3HB9 - chains C and D of the 4 polymer chains in the assembly; structure by X-ray diffraction, 2.90 A resolution.

# Chain C (and D)
Protein: Pyruvate carboxylase
Organism: Staphylococcus aureus subsp. aureus Mu50
Notes: chain D of this document is another copy of the same molecule, construct and numbering; everything in this record applies to it too
Reference sequence: Q99UY8 (Q99UY8_STAAM); the construct lacks a stretch of the UniProt sequence and is renumbered around it, so the offset changes along the chain: 34-315 = UniProt 1-282; 317-357 = UniProt 283-323; 358-362 = UniProt 326-330; 363-513 = UniProt 332-482; 5 more segments
Chain sequence (1150 residues; each row starts with the number of its first residue; note: 5 numbers in that range are skipped by the numbering (no residue carries them; nothing is unmodelled there); a row labelled like 357A-357B holds insertion residues (357A, then the next letters in order)):
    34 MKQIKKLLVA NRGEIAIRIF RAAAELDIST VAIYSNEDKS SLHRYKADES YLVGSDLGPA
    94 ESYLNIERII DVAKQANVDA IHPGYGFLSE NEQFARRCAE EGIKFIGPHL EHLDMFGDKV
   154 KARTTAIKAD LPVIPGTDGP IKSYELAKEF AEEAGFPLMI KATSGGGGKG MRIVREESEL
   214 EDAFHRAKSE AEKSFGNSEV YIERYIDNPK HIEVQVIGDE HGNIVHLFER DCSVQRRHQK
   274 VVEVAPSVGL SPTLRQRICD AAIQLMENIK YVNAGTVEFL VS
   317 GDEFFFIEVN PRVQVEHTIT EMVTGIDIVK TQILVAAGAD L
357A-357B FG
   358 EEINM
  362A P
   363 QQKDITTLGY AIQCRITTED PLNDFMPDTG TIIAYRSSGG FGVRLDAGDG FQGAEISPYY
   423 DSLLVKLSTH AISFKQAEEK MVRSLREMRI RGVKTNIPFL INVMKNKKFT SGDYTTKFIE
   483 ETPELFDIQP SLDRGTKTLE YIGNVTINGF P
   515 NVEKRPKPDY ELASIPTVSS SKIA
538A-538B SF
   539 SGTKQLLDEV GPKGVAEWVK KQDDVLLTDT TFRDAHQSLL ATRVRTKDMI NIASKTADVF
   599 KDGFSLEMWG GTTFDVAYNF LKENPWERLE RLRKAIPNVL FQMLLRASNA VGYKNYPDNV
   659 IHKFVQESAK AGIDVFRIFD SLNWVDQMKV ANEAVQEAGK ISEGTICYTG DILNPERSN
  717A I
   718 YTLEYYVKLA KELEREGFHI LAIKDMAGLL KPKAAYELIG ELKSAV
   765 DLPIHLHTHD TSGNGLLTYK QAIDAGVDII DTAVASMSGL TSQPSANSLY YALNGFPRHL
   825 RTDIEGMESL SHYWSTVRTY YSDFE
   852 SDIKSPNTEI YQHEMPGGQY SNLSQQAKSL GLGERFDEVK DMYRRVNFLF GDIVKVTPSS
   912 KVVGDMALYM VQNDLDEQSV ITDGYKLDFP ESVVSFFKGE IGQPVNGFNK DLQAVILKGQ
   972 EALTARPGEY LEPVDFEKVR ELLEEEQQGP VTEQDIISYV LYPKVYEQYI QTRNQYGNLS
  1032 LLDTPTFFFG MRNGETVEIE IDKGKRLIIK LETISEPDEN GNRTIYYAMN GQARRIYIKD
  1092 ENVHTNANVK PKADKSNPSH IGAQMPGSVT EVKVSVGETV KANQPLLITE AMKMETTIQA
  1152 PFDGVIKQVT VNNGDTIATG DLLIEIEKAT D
Not modelled in the structure: 34-35, 1094-1139, 1148-1182 (chain D: 34-35, 169-238, 1094-1141, 1146-1182)
Differences from the reference sequence: engineered mutation Thr-610 (Ala580 in Q99UY8)
Glycans and other covalent adducts: 5-(hexahydro-2-oxo-1H-thieno[3,4-d]imidazol-6-yl)pentanal (BTI) linked to Lys-1144
Ion coordination: Mn2+ near Asp-572 (its only coordinating residue here)
Ligand contacts:
  - ADP (adenosine-5'-diphosphate): Lys-152, Ile-167, Met-192, Lys-194, Gly-198, Gly-199, Gly-200, Met-204, Glu-236, Arg-237, Tyr-238, Ile-239, Pro-242, His-244, Gln-268, His-271, Glu-311, Leu-313, Ile-323, Glu-324, Thr-478
  - BTI (5-(hexahydro-2-oxo-1H-thieno[3,4-d]imidazol-6-yl)pentanal): Tyr-503, Asn-506, Val-507, Asn-510, Gly-511, Phe-512, Pro-513, Asn-617, Phe-618, Leu-619, Lys-620, Thr-1023, Tyr-1027, Leu-1030, Phe-1038
Reported in the primary citation:
  - mutagenesis - A610T: abolished catalytic activity
  - catalytic residues: Thr-908 (proposed by the authors, not directly observed)
  - mutagenesis - A610T: abolished binding to BTI
  - disease-associated variants - A610T: abolished catalytic activity
  - mutagenesis - R644A, R644K, Y651A, Q870A (2-fold), S911A, K912T: decreased catalytic activity
  - disease-associated variants - R451C: decreased catalytic activity (citing earlier work)
  - mutagenesis - Y1077A: abolished catalytic activity (citing earlier work)

# Chain C / chain D interface
Contacting residue pairs (18):
  Asn-510(C) / Lys-1144(D)
  Gly-511(C) / Lys-1144(D)
  Phe-512(C) / Met-1143(D)
  Phe-512(C) / Lys-1144(D)
  Pro-513(C) / Met-1143(D)
  Pro-513(C) / Lys-1144(D)
  Asn-515(C) / Met-1143(D)  hydrogen bond (backbone-backbone)
  Asn-515(C) / Met-1145(D)
  Val-516(C) / Met-1143(D)
  Met-1143(C) / Phe-512(D)
  Met-1143(C) / Pro-513(D)
  Met-1143(C) / Asn-515(D)  hydrogen bond (backbone-backbone)
  Met-1143(C) / Glu-517(D)
  Lys-1144(C) / Asn-510(D)
  Lys-1144(C) / Gly-511(D)  hydrogen bond (side chain-backbone)
  Lys-1144(C) / Phe-512(D)
  Met-1145(C) / Pro-513(D)  hydrophobic
  Met-1145(C) / Asn-515(D)
Interface residues without a listed pair, chain C (10 interface residues in all): Glu-517
Interface residues without a listed pair, chain D (10 interface residues in all): Val-516

# Overview
Chain C and chain D each contribute 10 residues to their interface; the contacts include 3 hydrogen bonds.
Among the polar pairs are Lys-1144(C)/Gly-511(D) and Asn-515(C)/Met-1143(D). From the paper: the catalytic
residue Thr-908(C); R644A, R644K and Y651A of chain C, among others, reduce catalytic activity; 9
substitutions were tested in all.
Chain C and chain D are both Pyruvate carboxylase (Staphylococcus aureus subsp. aureus Mu50); the structure,
Crystal Structure of S. aureus Pyruvate Carboxylase A610T Mutant, was determined by X-ray diffraction (same
publication as 3HBL and 3HO8).
